PDB entry 6PTV | X-ray diffraction, 1.85 A resolution | chains B and X of the 3 polymer chains in the assembly

Chain B:
Protein: Beta sliding clamp
Organism: Rickettsia rickettsii (strain Sheila Smith)
Reference sequence: A0A0H3AWV3 (A0A0H3AWV3_RICRS); residue numbers follow UniProt; this construct covers 1-379
Sequence (387 residues; row label = number of the first residue in the row; numbers below 1 keep their minus sign (Met-7 is residue -7)):
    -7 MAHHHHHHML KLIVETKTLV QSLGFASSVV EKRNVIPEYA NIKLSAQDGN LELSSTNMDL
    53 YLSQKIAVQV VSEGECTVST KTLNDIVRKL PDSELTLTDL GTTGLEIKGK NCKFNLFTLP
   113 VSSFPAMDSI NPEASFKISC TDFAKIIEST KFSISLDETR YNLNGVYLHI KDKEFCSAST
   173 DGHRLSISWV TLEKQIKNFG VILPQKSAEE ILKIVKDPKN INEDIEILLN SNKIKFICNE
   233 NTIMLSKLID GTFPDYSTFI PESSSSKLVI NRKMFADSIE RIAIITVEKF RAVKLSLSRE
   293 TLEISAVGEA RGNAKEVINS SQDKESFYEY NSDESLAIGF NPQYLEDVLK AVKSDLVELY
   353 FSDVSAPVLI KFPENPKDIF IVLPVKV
Disordered / not traced: -7 to -2, 24-28
Construct notes: initiating methionine (-7); expression tag (-6 to 0); conflict Ile373 (Val in A0A0H3AWV3), Leu375 (Met in A0A0H3AWV3)

Chain X:
Protein: Ace-mva-MP8-nzc-leu-MP8-leu-mva-pro-mlu-gly
Sequence (11 residues; row label = number of the first residue in the row):
     1 XVXXLXLVPX G
Modified residues: ACE (acetyl group) at position 1, MP8 ((4R)-4-methyl-L-proline) at position 3, NZC (N-methylidene-L-threonine) at position 4, MP8 ((4R)-4-methyl-L-proline) at position 6, MLU (N-methyl-D-leucine) at position 10; Val2, Val8 (N-methylvaline; MVA)
Covalent attachments: covalent link NZC_4-Gly11

How chain B and chain X interact:
Pairs across the interface (24; chain B residue first):
  Arg152(B) - Leu7(X)
  Arg152(B) - Pro9(X)  hydrogen bond (side chain-backbone)
  Arg152(B) - MLU_10(X)
  Arg152(B) - Gly11(X)
  Leu155(B) - Leu7(X)  hydrophobic
  Thr172(B) - Leu5(X)
  Gly174(B) - NZC_4(X)
  Gly174(B) - Leu5(X)  hydrogen bond (backbone-backbone)
  Gly174(B) - Leu7(X)
  Gly174(B) - Gly11(X)
  His175(B) - Val2(X)
  His175(B) - NZC_4(X)
  Arg176(B) - Leu5(X)
  Pro246(B) - Leu7(X)  hydrophobic
  Phe251(B) - Leu5(X)  hydrophobic
  Phe251(B) - MP8_6(X)
  Phe251(B) - Leu7(X)  hydrophobic
  Ser357(B) - MP8_3(X)
  Leu375(B) - MP8_3(X)
  Leu375(B) - NZC_4(X)
  Leu375(B) - Leu5(X)
  Pro376(B) - MP8_3(X)
  Val377(B) - ACE_1(X)
  Lys378(B) - ACE_1(X)  hydrogen bond (backbone-backbone)
Interface residues without a listed pair, chain B (14 interface residues in all): Leu177

In short:
The interface between chain B and chain X involves 14 residues on one side and 10 on the other; the contacts
include 3 hydrogen bonds. Polar contacts include Arg152(B)-Pro9(X), Gly174(B)-Leu5(X) and Lys378(B)-ACE_1(X).
Chain B is Beta sliding clamp (Rickettsia rickettsii (strain Sheila Smith)) and chain X is
Ace-mva-MP8-nzc-leu-MP8-leu-mva-pro-mlu-gly; the structure, Crystal structure of a DnaN sliding clamp (DNA
polymerase III subunit beta) from Rickettsia rickettsii bound ..., was determined by X-ray diffraction.
